PDB entry 9MHU | electron microscopy, 3.02 A resolution | chains A and B of the 4 polymer chains in the assembly

Chain A:
Name: Transport permease protein
From: Staphylococcus aureus
UniProtKB: A0A0H2XIF1 (A0A0H2XIF1_STAA3); residue numbers follow UniProt; this construct covers 1-270
Sequence (294 residues; each row starts with the number of its first residue; numbers below 1 keep their minus sign (Met-23 is residue -23)):
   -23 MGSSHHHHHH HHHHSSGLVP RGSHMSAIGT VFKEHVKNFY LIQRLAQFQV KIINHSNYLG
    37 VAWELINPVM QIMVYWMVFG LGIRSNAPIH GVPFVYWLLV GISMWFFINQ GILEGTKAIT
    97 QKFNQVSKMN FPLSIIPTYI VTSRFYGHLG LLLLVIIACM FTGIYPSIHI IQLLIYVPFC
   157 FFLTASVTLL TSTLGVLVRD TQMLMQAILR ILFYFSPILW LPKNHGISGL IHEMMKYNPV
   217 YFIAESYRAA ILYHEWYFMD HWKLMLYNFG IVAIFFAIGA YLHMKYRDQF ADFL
Disordered / not traced: -23 to 0
Differences from the reference sequence: initiating methionine (-23); expression tag (-22 to 0)
Residues lining bound ligands:
  - Targocil-II (A1AV9), molecule 1: Met53, Val54, Leu57, Gly58, Ile59
  - Targocil-II (A1AV9), molecule 2: Phe55, Ile59, Arg60, Tyr190, Phe191, Trp196, Lys199, Ile203, Ile207

Chain B:
Name: Teichoic acids export ATP-binding protein TagH
From: Staphylococcus aureus
Notes: EC 7.5.2.4
UniProtKB: Q2FJ01 (TAGH_STAA3); residues 1-264 here = UniProt positions 1-264
Sequence (264 residues; row label = number of the first residue in the row):
     1 MNVSVNIKNV TKEYRIYRTN KERMKDALIP KHKNKTFFAL DDISLKAYEG DVIGLVGING
    61 SGKSTLSNII GGSLSPTVGK VDRNGEVSVI AISAGLSGQL TGIENIEFKM LCMGFKRKEI
   121 KAMTPKIIEF SELGEFIYQP VKKYSSGMRA KLGFSINITV NPDILVIDEA LSVGDQTFAQ
   181 KCLDKIYEFK EQNKTIFFVS HNLGQVRQFC TKIAWIEGGK LKDYGELDDV LPKYEAFLND
   241 FKKKSKAEQK EFRNKLDESR FVIK
UniProt features mapped onto this chain:
  - binding site (ATP): Gly57 to Ser64
Metal / ion sites: Mg2+: Ser64 (together with ATP-gamma-S)
Residues lining bound ligands:
  - ATP-gamma-S (AGS; phosphothiophosphoric acid-adenylate ester), molecule 1: Tyr14, Ile16, Phe37, Ala39, Ile58, Asn59, Gly60, Ser61, Gly62, Lys63, Ser64, Thr65, Glu169, His201, Arg260
  - ATP-gamma-S (AGS), molecule 2: Phe136, Lys143, Tyr144, Ser145, Ser146, Gly147, Met148
From the paper describing this entry:
  - conformationally variable residues (loop rearrangement): Ile90 to Gly98, Glu169 to Asp175
  - catalytic residues: Glu169, Val173
  - contacts within the chain: Ile92-Glu169 (backbone contact)

How chain A and chain B interact:
Residue-residue contacts (16):
  Tyr16(A) - Arg117(B)
  Leu17(A) - Leu111(B)
  Arg20(A) - Glu107(B)  salt bridge
  Arg20(A) - Leu111(B)
  Leu21(A) - Phe108(B)  hydrophobic
  Phe24(A) - Glu107(B)
  Phe24(A) - Phe108(B)  hydrophobic
  Lys27(A) - Glu104(B)
  Ile28(A) - Gln99(B)
  His31(A) - Gln99(B)
  His31(A) - Lys142(B)  hydrogen bond
  Ser103(A) - Ser73(B)
  Met105(A) - Cys112(B)
  Asp264(A) - Ser75(B)
  Asp268(A) - Arg15(B)  salt bridge
  Phe269(A) - Arg23(B)
Other interface residues (no listed pair), chain A (16 interface residues in all): Lys104, Asn106, Phe107
Other interface residues (no listed pair), chain B (17 interface residues in all): Lys12, Gly71, Ser97, Leu100, Met113

In short:
The interface between chain A and chain B involves 16 residues on one side and 17 on the other; the contacts
include 1 hydrogen bond and 2 salt bridges. Polar pairs include Arg20(A)-Glu107(B), Asp268(A)-Arg15(B) and
His31(A)-Lys142(B). Chain A binds Targocil-II. From the paper: catalytic residues Glu169(B) and Val173(B);
conformational variability at Ile90(B) and Glu169(B).
Chain A is Transport permease protein and chain B is Teichoic acids export ATP-binding protein TagH, both from
Staphylococcus aureus; the structure, Cryo-EM structure of S. aureus TarGH in complex with Targocil-II and
ATP-gamma-S in a catalytically competent ..., was determined by electron microscopy (same publication as 9CFL,
9CFP, 9MHD and 9MHZ).
